4QVP - chains B and C of the 28 polymer chains in the assembly; structure by X-ray diffraction, 2.30 A resolution.

# Chain B
Protein: Proteasome subunit alpha type-3
From: Saccharomyces cerevisiae
Notes: EC 3.4.25.1
UniProt: P23638 (PSA3_YEAST); residues 0-257 here correspond to UniProt positions 1-258 (UniProt number = residue number + 1)
Sequence (258 residues; numbered 0 to 257; the number before each row is that of its first residue; numbering starts at 0):
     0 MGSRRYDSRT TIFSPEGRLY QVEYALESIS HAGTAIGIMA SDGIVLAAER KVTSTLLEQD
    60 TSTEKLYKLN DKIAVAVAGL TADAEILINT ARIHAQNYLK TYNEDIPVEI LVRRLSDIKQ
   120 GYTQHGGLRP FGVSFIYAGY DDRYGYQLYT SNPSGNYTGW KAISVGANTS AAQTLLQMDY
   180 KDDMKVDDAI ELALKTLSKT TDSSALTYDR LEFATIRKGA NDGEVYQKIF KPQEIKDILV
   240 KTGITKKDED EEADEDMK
Unresolved in the structure: 0, 245-257
Swiss-Prot annotation at these positions:
  - cross-link (Glycyl lysine isopeptide (Lys-Gly)): Lys99 (interchain with G-Cter in ubiquitin), Lys198 (interchain with G-Cter in ubiquitin), Lys230 (interchain with G-Cter in ubiquitin)

# Chain C
Protein: Proteasome subunit alpha type-4
From: Saccharomyces cerevisiae
Notes: EC 3.4.25.1
UniProt: P40303 (PSA4_YEAST); residues -1 to 252 here correspond to UniProt positions 1-254 (UniProt number = residue number + 2)
Sequence (254 residues; numbered -1 to 252; the number before each row is that of its first residue; numbers below 1 keep their minus sign (Met-1 is residue -1)):
    -1 MSGYDRALSI FSPDGHIFQV EYALEAVKRG TCAVGVKGKN CVVLGCERRS TLKLQDTRIT
    59 PSKVSKIDSH VVLSFSGLNA DSRILIEKAR VEAQSHRLTL EDPVTVEYLT RYVAGVQQRY
   119 TQSGGVRPFG VSTLIAGFDP RDDEPKLYQT EPSGIYSSWS AQTIGRNSKT VREFLEKNYD
   179 RKEPPATVEE CVKLTVRSLL EVVQTGAKNI EITVVKPDSD IVALSSEEIN QYVTQIEQEK
   239 QEQQEQDKKK KSNH
Unresolved in the structure: -1 to 0, 241-252
Swiss-Prot annotation at these positions:
  - modified residue: Thr58 (Phosphothreonine)

# How chain B and chain C interact
Contacting residue pairs - 72 pairs, chain B then chain C:
  Arg3(B) with Arg4(C)
  Asp6(B) with Tyr2(C), hydrogen bond; Arg4(C), salt bridge
  Arg8(B) with Arg4(C)
  Thr10(B) with Leu6(C); Arg125(C)
  Ile11(B) with Leu6(C), hydrophobic; Gln17(C)
  Phe12(B) with Gln17(C), hydrogen bond (backbone-side chain); Tyr20(C), hydrophobic; Ala21(C), hydrophobic; Leu76(C), hydrophobic; Arg125(C); Pro126(C); Gly128(C)
  Ser13(B) with Tyr20(C)
  Pro14(B) with Tyr20(C), hydrophobic; Glu23(C)
  Glu15(B) with Glu23(C); Arg27(C), hydrogen bond (backbone-side chain)
  Gly16(B) with Tyr20(C); Glu23(C); Ala24(C); Arg27(C)
  Arg17(B) with Arg27(C)
  Leu18(B) with Arg125(C)
  Met38(B) with Asp54(C)
  Arg112(B) with Arg81(C)
  Ser115(B) with Arg81(C), hydrogen bond (backbone-side chain)
  Asp116(B) with Arg81(C), salt bridge
  Gln119(B) with Ala78(C); Asp79(C); Ile82(C)
  Thr122(B) with Arg125(C), hydrogen bond (backbone-side chain)
  Gln123(B) with Tyr118(C); Gly123(C); Val124(C); Arg125(C), hydrogen bond (backbone-backbone); Phe127(C)
  His124(B) with Gly123(C); Val124(C)
  Gly125(B) with Tyr2(C); Gly123(C)
  Gly126(B) with Tyr2(C)
  Tyr143(B) with Arg56(C), hydrogen bond (backbone-side chain); Ile57(C), hydrophobic
  Tyr145(B) with Arg56(C), hydrogen bond (backbone-side chain)
  Gln146(B) with Ile57(C)
  Leu147(B) with Ile57(C)
  Tyr148(B) with Ile57(C)
  Ser153(B) with Ala78(C)
  Gly154(B) with Ala78(C); Arg81(C), hydrogen bond (backbone-side chain)
  Asn155(B) with Asn77(C); Ala78(C)
  Tyr156(B) with Pro59(C), hydrophobic; Arg81(C)
  Gly158(B) with Gln53(C); Asp54(C), hydrogen bond (backbone-backbone); Ile57(C); Thr58(C), hydrogen bond (backbone-side chain)
  Trp159(B) with Leu50(C), hydrophobic; Lys51(C); Leu52(C); Gln53(C); Asp54(C)
  Lys160(B) with Leu52(C), hydrogen bond (backbone-backbone); Gln53(C); Asp54(C)
  Ala161(B) with Leu52(C)
  Leu175(B) with Leu52(C)
  Gln176(B) with Leu52(C)
Also at the interface, not in a pair above, chain B (40 interface residues in all): Thr157, Gln172, Tyr179

# In short
40 residues of chain B and 31 residues of chain C are in contact, with 12 hydrogen bonds and 2 salt bridges.
Polar contacts include Asp6(B)-Arg4(C), Asp116(B)-Arg81(C) and Asp6(B)-Tyr2(C).
Chain B is Proteasome subunit alpha type-3 and chain C is Proteasome subunit alpha type-4, both from
Saccharomyces cerevisiae; the structure, yCP beta5-M45T mutant in complex with bortezomib, was determined by
X-ray diffraction, deposited together with 4QUX, 4QUY, 4QV0, 4QV1, 4QV3, 4QV4 and 42 further entries.
